PDB entry 3SDR | X-ray diffraction, 1.86 A resolution | chain A

Chain A:
Name: Alpha-bisabolene synthase
From: Abies grandis
Notes: EC 4.2.3.38
UniProt: O81086 (TPSD1_ABIGR); residues 1-817 here = UniProt positions 1-817
Amino-acid sequence (817 residues; row label = number of the first residue in the row):
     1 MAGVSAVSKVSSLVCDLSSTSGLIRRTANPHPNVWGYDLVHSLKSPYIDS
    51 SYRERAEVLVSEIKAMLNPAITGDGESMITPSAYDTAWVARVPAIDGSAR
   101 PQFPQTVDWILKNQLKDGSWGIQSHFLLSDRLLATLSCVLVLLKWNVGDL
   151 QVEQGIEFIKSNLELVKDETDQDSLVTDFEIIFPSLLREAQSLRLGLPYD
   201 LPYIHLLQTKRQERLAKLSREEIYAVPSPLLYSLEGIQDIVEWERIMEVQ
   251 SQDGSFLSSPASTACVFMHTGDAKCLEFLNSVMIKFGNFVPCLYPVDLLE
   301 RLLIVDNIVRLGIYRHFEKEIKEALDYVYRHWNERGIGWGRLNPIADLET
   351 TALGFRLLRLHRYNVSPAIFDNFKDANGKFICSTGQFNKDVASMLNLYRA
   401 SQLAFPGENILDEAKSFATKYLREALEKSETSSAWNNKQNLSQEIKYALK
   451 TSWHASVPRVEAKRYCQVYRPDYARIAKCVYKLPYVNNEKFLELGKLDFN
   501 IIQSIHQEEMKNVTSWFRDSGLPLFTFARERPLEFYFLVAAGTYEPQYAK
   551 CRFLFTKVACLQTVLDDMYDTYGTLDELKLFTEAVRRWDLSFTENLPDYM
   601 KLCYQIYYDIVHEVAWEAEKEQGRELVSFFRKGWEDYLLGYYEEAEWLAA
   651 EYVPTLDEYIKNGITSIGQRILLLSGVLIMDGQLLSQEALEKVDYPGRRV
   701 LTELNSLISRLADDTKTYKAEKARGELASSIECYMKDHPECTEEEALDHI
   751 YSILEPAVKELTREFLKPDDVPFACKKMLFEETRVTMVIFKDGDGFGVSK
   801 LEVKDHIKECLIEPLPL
Unresolved in the structure: 1-34, 377-378, 721-726
Swiss-Prot annotation at these positions:
  - motif: D566 to D570 (DDXXD motif)
  - binding site (Mg(2+)): D566, D570, D713, T717, E721
  - mutagenesis: D570 (D570A: Abolishes catalytic activity), D713 (D713A: Abolishes catalytic activity)
Bound ions: Mg2+ site 1: D566, D570 (together with pamidronate)
Ligand contacts: pamidronate (210): D566, D567, D570, I667, R710, D713

Summary:
Ligands of chain A: pamidronate. The Mg2+ site 1 is built by D566 and D570. UniProt lists 5 Mg2+-binding
residues and 2 mutagenesis sites.
Chain A is Alpha-bisabolene synthase (Abies grandis); the structure, Structure of a three-domain sesquiterpene
synthase: a prospective target for advanced biofuels production, was determined by X-ray diffraction together
with 3SAE, 3SDQ, 3SDT, 3SDU and 3SDV from the same study.
